3ESO - chains A and B; structure by X-ray diffraction, 1.31 A resolution.

[Chain A (and B)]
Molecule: Transthyretin
Source organism: Homo sapiens
Notes: chain B of this document is another copy of the same molecule, construct and numbering; everything in this record applies to it too
UniProtKB: P02766 (TTHY_HUMAN); residues 1-127 here correspond to UniProt positions 21-147 (UniProt number = residue number + 20)
Sequence (127 residues; row label = number of the first residue in the row):
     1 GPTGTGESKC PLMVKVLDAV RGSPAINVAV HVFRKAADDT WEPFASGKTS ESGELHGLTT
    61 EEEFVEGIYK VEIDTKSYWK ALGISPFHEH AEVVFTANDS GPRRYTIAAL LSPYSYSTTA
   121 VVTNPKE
Disordered / not traced: 1-10, 126-127 (chain B: 1-10, 125-127)
Small-molecule neighbours: DZ2 (2,5-dichloro-N-(3,5-dibromo-4-hydroxyphenyl)benzamide): Lys15, Leu17, Thr106, Ala108, Ala109, Leu110, Ser117, Thr118, Thr119
Swiss-Prot annotation at these positions:
  - binding site (L-thyroxine): Lys15, Glu54, Ser117
  - modified residue: Cys10 (Sulfocysteine), Glu42 (4-carboxyglutamate), Ser52 (Phosphoserine)
  - glycosylation: Asn98 (N-linked (GlcNAc...) asparagine)
What the authors report for this chain:
  - binding site for DZ2: Lys15

[Chain A / chain B interface]
Contacting residue pairs (42; chain A residue first):
  Ile68(A) with Glu89(B)
  Phe87(A) with Phe95(B), hydrophobic; Thr96(B); Tyr105(B), hydrophobic; Ile107(B), hydrophobic; Ala120(B), hydrophobic; Val122(B), hydrophobic
  His88(A) with Val93(B); Val94(B)
  Glu89(A) with Ile68(B); Val94(B), hydrogen bond (backbone-backbone); Thr96(B), hydrogen bond
  His90(A) with Val94(B)
  Glu92(A) with Glu92(B); Val94(B); Tyr116(B), hydrogen bond (backbone-side chain)
  Val93(A) with His88(B)
  Val94(A) with His88(B); Glu89(B), hydrogen bond (backbone-backbone); His90(B); Glu92(B)
  Phe95(A) with Phe87(B), hydrophobic
  Thr96(A) with Glu89(B), hydrogen bond
  Tyr105(A) with Phe87(B), hydrophobic
  Ile107(A) with Phe87(B), hydrophobic
  Tyr114(A) with Thr119(B), hydrogen bond (backbone-side chain); Ala120(B), hydrogen bond (backbone-backbone)
  Ser115(A) with Thr118(B), hydrogen bond (side chain-backbone); Thr119(B)
  Tyr116(A) with Glu92(B), hydrogen bond (side chain-backbone); Ser117(B); Thr118(B), hydrogen bond (backbone-backbone)
  Ser117(A) with Tyr116(B); Ser117(B), hydrogen bond
  Thr118(A) with Ser115(B), hydrogen bond (backbone-side chain); Tyr116(B), hydrogen bond (backbone-backbone)
  Thr119(A) with Tyr114(B), hydrogen bond (side chain-backbone); Ser115(B)
  Ala120(A) with Phe87(B), hydrophobic; Tyr114(B), hydrogen bond (backbone-backbone)
  Val122(A) with Phe87(B), hydrophobic; Tyr114(B), hydrophobic
Other interface residues (no listed pair), chain B (21 interface residues in all): Lys70

[Summary]
20 residues of chain A and 21 residues of chain B are in contact; the contacts include 15 hydrogen bonds.
Polar pairs include Glu89(A)-Thr96(B), Glu92(A)-Tyr116(B) and Tyr114(A)-Thr119(B). Bound to chain A: compound
DZ2. UniProt lists 3 L-thyroxine-binding residues on chain A. The paper reports a binding site for DZ2 at
Lys15(A).
Both chains are Transthyretin (Homo sapiens). Entry 3ESO (Human transthyretin (TTR) complexed with
N-(3,5-Dibromo-4-hydroxyphenyl)-2,5-dichlorobenzamide) was determined by X-ray diffraction together with 3ESN
and 3ESP from the same study.
